Entry 7PY6 (electron microscopy, 4.10 A resolution (low resolution: residue-level contacts below are approximate; hydrogen-bond / salt-bridge calls are withheld)); this record covers chains N and C of the 10 polymer chains in the assembly.

== Chain N ==
Molecule: ntDNA
Sequence (39 nucleotides; row label = number of the first residue in the row):
     1 GGTCAGTACGTCCTATCGATCTTCGGAAGAGATTCAGAG
Not modelled in the structure: 1-8, 14-17, 39

== Chain C ==
Name: DNA-directed RNA polymerase subunit beta
Source organism: Escherichia coli
Notes: EC 2.7.7.6
UniProtKB: P0A8V4 (RPOB_ECO57); residue numbers follow UniProt; this construct covers 1-1342
Sequence (1342 residues; row label = number of the first residue in the row):
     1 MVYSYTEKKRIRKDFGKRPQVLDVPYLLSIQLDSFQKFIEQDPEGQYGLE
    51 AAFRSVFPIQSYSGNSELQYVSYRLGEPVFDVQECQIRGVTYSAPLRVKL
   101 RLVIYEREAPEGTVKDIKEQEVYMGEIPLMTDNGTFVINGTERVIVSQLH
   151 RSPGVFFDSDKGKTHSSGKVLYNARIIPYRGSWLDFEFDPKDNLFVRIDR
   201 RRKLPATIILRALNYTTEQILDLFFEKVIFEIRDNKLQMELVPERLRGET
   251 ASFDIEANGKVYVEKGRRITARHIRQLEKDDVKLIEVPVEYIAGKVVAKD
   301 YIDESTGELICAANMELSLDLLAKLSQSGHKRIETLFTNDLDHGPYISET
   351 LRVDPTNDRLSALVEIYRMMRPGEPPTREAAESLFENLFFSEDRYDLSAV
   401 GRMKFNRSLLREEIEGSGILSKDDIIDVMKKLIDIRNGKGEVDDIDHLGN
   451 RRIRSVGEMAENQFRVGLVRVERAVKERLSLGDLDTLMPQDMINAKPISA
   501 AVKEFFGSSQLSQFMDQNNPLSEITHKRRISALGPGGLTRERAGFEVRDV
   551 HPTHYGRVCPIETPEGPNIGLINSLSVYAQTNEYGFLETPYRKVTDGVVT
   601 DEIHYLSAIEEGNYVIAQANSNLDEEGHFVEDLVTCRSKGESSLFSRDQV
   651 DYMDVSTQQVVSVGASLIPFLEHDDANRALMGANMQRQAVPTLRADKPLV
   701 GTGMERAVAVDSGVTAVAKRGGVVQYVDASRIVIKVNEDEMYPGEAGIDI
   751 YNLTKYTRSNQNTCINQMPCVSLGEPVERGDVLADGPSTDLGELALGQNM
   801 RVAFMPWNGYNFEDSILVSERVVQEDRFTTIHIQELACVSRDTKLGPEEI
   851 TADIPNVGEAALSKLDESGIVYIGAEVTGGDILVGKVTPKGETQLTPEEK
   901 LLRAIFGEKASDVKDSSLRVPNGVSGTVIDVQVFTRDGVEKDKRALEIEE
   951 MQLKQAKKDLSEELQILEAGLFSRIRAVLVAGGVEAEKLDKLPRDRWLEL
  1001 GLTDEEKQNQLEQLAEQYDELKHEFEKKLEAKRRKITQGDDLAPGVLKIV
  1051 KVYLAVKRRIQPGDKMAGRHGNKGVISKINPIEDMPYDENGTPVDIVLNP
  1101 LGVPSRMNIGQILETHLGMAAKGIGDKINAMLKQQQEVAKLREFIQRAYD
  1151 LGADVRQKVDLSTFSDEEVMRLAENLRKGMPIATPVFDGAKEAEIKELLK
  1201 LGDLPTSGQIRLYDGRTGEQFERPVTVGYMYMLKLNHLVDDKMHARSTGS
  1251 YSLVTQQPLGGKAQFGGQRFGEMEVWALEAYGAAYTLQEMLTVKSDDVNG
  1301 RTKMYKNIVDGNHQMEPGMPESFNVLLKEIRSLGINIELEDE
Not modelled in the structure: 1
UniProt features mapped onto this chain:
  - modified residue (N6-acetyllysine): Lys1022, Lys1200

== How chain N and chain C interact ==
Residue-residue contacts (11; chain N residue first):
  DT22(N) with Gly181(C); Trp183(C); Asp199(C); Arg200(C)
  DT23(N) with Arg151(C); Trp183(C); Arg200(C); Gly537(C); Leu538(C)
  DC24(N) with Arg542(C)
  DG26(N) with Lys163(C)
Interface residues without a listed pair, chain N (5 interface residues in all): DT20
Interface residues without a listed pair, chain C (10 interface residues in all): Arg394

== Overview ==
5 residues of chain N and 10 residues of chain C are in contact.
Here chain N is ntDNA and chain C is DNA-directed RNA polymerase subunit beta (Escherichia coli). Entry 7PY6
(CryoEM structure of E.coli RNA polymerase elongation complex bound to NusA and NusG (NusA and NusG ...) was
determined by electron microscopy, deposited together with 7PY0, 7PY1, 7PY3, 7PY5, 7PY7, 7PY8 and 4 further
entries.
